7ZB5 - chains A and E of the 8 polymer chains in the assembly; structure by electron microscopy, 2.80 A resolution.

Chain A:
Molecule: 36-nt DNA strand
Sequence (36 nucleotides; each row starts with the number of its first residue):
     1 CGGCCGGGCGCCCGGCATGGCGGCCTATAAAAGGGC

Chain E:
Name: Helicase-like protein
From: Chaetomium thermophilum
Notes: engineered mutation(s): Mot1 1-1836
Reference sequence: G0S6C0 (G0S6C0_CHATD); residues 1-1837 here = UniProt positions 1-1837
Chain sequence (1847 residues; row label = number of the first residue in the row):
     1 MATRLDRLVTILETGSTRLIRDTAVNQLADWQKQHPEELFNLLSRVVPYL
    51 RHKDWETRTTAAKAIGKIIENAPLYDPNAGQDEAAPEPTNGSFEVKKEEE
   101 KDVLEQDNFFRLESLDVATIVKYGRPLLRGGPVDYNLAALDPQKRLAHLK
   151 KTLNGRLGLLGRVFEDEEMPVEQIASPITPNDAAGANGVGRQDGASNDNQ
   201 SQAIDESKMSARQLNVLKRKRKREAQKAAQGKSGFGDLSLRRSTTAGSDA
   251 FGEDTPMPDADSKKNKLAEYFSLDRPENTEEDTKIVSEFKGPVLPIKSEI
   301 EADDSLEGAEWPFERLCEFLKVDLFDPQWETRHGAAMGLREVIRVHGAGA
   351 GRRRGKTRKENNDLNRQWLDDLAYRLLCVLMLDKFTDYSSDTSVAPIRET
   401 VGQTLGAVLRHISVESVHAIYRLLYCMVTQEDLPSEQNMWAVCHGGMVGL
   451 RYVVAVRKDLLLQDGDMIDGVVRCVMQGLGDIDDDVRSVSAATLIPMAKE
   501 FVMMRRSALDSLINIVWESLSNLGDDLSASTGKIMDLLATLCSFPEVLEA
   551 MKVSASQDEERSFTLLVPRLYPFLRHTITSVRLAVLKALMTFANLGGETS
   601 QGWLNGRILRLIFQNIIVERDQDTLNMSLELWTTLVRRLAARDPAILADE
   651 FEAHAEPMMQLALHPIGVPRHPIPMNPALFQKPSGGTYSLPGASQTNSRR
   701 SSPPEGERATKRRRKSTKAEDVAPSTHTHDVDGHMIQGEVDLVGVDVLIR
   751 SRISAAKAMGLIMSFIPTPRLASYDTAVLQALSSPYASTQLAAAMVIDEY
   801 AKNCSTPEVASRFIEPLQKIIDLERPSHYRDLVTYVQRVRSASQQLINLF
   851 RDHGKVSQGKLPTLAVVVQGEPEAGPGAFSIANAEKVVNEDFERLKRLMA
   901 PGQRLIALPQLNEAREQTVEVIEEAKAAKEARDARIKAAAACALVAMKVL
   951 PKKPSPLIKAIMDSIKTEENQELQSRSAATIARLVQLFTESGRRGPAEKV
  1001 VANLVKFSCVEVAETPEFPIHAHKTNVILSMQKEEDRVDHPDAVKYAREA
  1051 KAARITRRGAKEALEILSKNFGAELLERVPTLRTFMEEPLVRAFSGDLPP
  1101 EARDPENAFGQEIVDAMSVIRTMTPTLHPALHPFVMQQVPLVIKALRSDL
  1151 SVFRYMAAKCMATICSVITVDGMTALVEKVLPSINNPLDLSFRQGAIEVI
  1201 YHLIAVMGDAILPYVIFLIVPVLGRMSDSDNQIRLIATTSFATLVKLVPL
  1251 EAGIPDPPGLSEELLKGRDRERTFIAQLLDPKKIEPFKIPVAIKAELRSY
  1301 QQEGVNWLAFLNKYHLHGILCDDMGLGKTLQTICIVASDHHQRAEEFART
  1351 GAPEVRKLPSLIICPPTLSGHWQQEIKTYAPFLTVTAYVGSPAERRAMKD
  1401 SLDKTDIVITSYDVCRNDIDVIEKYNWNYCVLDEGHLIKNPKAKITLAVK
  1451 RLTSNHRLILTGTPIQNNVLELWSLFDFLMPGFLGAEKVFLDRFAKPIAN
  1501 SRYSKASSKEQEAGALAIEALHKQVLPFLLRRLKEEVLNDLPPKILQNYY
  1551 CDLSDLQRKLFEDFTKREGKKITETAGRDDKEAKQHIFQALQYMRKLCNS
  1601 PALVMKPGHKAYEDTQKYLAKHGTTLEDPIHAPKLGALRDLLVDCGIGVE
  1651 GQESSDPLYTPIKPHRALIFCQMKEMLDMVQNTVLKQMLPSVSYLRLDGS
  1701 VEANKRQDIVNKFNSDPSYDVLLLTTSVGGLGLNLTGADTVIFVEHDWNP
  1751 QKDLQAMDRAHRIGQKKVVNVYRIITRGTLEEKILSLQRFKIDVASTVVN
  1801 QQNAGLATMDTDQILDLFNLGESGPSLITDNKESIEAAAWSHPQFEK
Unresolved in the structure: 1, 80-123, 130-309, 429-445, 689-730, 1033-1045, 1568-1584, 1600-1633, 1649-1663, 1684-1690, 1818-1847
Sequence notes: conflict Ala1837 (Gly in G0S6C0); expression tag (1838-1847)

Chain A / chain E interface:
Contacting residue pairs - 18 pairs, chain A then chain E:
  DC11(A) with Arg1416(E), sugar contact; Lys1444(E), salt bridge to the phosphate
  DC12(A) with Ala1443(E), phosphate contact; Lys1444(E), hydrogen bond to the phosphate; Ile1445(E), hydrogen bond to the phosphate
  DC13(A) with Lys1439(E), phosphate contact; Asn1440(E), hydrogen bond to the phosphate; Lys1752(E), phosphate contact
  DG14(A) with Lys1439(E), salt bridge to the phosphate; Asn1467(E), hydrogen bond to the phosphate; Trp1748(E), phosphate contact; Asn1749(E), hydrogen bond to the phosphate
  DG15(A) with Phe1588(E), base contact; Trp1748(E), sugar contact; Lys1791(E), salt bridge to the phosphate
  DC16(A) with Arg1502(E), salt bridge to the phosphate; Ile1587(E), base contact
  DA17(A) with Ile1587(E), phosphate contact
Other interface residues (no listed pair), chain A (8 interface residues in all): DG6
Other interface residues (no listed pair), chain E (17 interface residues in all): Leu1437, Glu1702, Leu1787

In short:
The interface between chain A and chain E involves 8 residues on one side and 17 on the other; the contacts
include 5 hydrogen bonds and 4 salt bridges. Among the polar pairs are DC12(A)-Lys1444(E), DC12(A)-Ile1445(E)
and DC13(A)-Asn1440(E).
Chain A is a 36-nt DNA strand and chain E is Helicase-like protein (Chaetomium thermophilum); the structure,
Mot1(1-1836):TBP:DNA - post-hydrolysis complex dimer, was determined by electron microscopy, deposited
together with 7ZKE, 7Z7N and 7Z8S.
